PDB entry 3OEV | X-ray diffraction, 2.85 A resolution | chains A and B of the 28 polymer chains in the assembly

[Chain A]
Name: Proteasome component Y7
Organism: Saccharomyces cerevisiae
Notes: EC 3.4.25.1
Reference sequence: P23639 (PSA2_YEAST); the construct lacks a stretch of the UniProt sequence and is renumbered around it, so the offset changes along the chain: 4-102 = UniProt 1-99; 103-147 = UniProt 101-145; 148-200 = UniProt 147-199; 202-209 = UniProt 200-207; 2 more segments
Sequence (250 residues; row label = number of the first residue in the row; note: 1 number in that range is skipped by the numbering (no residue carries it; nothing is unmodelled there); a row labelled like 217A-217B holds insertion residues (217A, then the next letters in order)):
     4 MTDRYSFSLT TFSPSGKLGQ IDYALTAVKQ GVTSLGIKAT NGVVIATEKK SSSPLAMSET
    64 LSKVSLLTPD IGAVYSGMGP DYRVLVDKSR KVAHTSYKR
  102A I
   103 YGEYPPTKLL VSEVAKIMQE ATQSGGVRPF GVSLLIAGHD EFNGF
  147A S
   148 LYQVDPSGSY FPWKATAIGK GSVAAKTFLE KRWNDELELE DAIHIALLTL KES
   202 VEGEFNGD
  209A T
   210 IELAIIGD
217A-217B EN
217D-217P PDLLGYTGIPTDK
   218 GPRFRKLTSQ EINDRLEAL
Swiss-Prot annotation at these positions:
  - cross-link: Lys-110 (Glycyl lysine isopeptide (Lys-Gly) (interchain with G-Cter in ubiquitin))

[Chain B]
Name: Proteasome component Y13
Organism: Saccharomyces cerevisiae
Notes: EC 3.4.25.1
Reference sequence: P23638 (PSA4_YEAST); the construct lacks a stretch of the UniProt sequence and is renumbered around it, so the offset changes along the chain: 13-63 = UniProt 11-61; 64-144 = UniProt 63-143; 145-200 = UniProt 145-200; 202-204 = UniProt 201-203; 2 more segments
Sequence (235 residues; row label = number of the first residue in the row; note: 1 number in that range is skipped by the numbering (no residue carries it; nothing is unmodelled there); a row labelled like 204A-204B holds insertion residues (204A, then the next letters in order)):
    13 TIFSPEGRLY QVEYALESIS HAGTAIGIMA SDGIVLAAER KVTSTLLEQD T
   63A S
    64 TEKLYKLNDK IAVAVAGLTA DAEILINTAR IHAQNYLKTY NEDIPVEILV RRLSDIKQGY
   124 TQHGGLRPFG VSFIYAGYDD R
  144A Y
   145 GYQLYTSNPS GNYTGWKAIS VGANTSAAQT LLQMDYKDDM KVDDAIELAL KTLSKT
   202 TDS
204A-204B SA
   205 LTYDRLEFAT IR
216A-216B KG
   217 AN
218C-218D DG
   219 E
  219E V
   220 YQKIFKPQEI KDILVKTGIT
Swiss-Prot annotation at these positions:
  - cross-link (Glycyl lysine isopeptide (Lys-Gly)): Lys-101 (interchain with G-Cter in ubiquitin), Lys-199 (interchain with G-Cter in ubiquitin), Lys-225 (interchain with G-Cter in ubiquitin)

[How chain A and chain B interact]
Contacting residue pairs (52; chain A residue first):
  Ser-9(A) / Gly-127(B)
  Phe-10(A) / Gly-128(B)
  Ser-11(A) / Gly-128(B)  hydrogen bond (backbone-backbone)
  Ser-11(A) / Leu-129(B)
  Ser-11(A) / Arg-130(B)  hydrogen bond (side chain-backbone)
  Thr-13(A) / Arg-130(B)
  Thr-14(A) / Gln-23(B)
  Phe-15(A) / Gln-23(B)
  Phe-15(A) / Tyr-26(B)  hydrophobic
  Phe-15(A) / Ala-27(B)  hydrophobic
  Phe-15(A) / Ser-30(B)
  Phe-15(A) / Arg-130(B)
  Phe-15(A) / Pro-131(B)
  Phe-15(A) / Gly-133(B)
  Ser-16(A) / Tyr-26(B)
  Pro-17(A) / Tyr-26(B)  hydrophobic
  Pro-17(A) / Glu-29(B)
  Ser-18(A) / Glu-29(B)
  Ser-18(A) / His-33(B)
  Gly-19(A) / Tyr-26(B)
  Gly-19(A) / Ser-30(B)
  Leu-21(A) / Leu-81(B)  hydrophobic
  Leu-21(A) / Arg-130(B)
  Lys-41(A) / Glu-60(B)  salt bridge
  Ser-114(A) / Glu-86(B)
  Gln-121(A) / Ala-83(B)
  Gln-121(A) / Asp-84(B)  hydrogen bond
  Gln-121(A) / Ile-87(B)
  Gln-121(A) / Arg-130(B)
  Thr-124(A) / Arg-130(B)  hydrogen bond (backbone-side chain)
  Gln-125(A) / Tyr-123(B)
  Gln-125(A) / Leu-129(B)
  Gln-125(A) / Arg-130(B)  hydrogen bond (side chain-backbone)
  Gln-125(A) / Phe-132(B)
  Gly-127(A) / Leu-129(B)
  Ser-154(A) / Ala-83(B)
  Gly-155(A) / Ala-83(B)
  Tyr-157(A) / Glu-86(B)  hydrogen bond
  Pro-159(A) / Leu-59(B)
  Pro-159(A) / Glu-60(B)  hydrogen bond (backbone-backbone)
  Pro-159(A) / Thr-63(B)
  Pro-159(A) / Ser-63A(B)
  Trp-160(A) / Leu-58(B)
  Trp-160(A) / Leu-59(B)
  Lys-161(A) / Thr-57(B)
  Lys-161(A) / Leu-58(B)  hydrogen bond (backbone-backbone)
  Lys-161(A) / Leu-59(B)
  Lys-161(A) / Glu-60(B)
  Ala-162(A) / Leu-58(B)
  Leu-176(A) / Leu-58(B)  hydrophobic
  Glu-177(A) / Thr-57(B)
  Glu-177(A) / Leu-58(B)
Other interface residues (no listed pair), chain A (33 interface residues in all): Lys-118, Ser-126, Tyr-149, Ser-156, Phe-158, Lys-173, Trp-180
Other interface residues (no listed pair), chain B (27 interface residues in all): Ser-56, Thr-82

[Summary]
Chain A and chain B form an interface of 33 and 27 residues respectively; the contacts include 8 hydrogen
bonds and 1 salt bridge. Among the polar pairs are Lys-41(A)/Glu-60(B), Ser-11(A)/Arg-130(B) and
Gln-121(A)/Asp-84(B).
Here chain A is Proteasome component Y7 and chain B is Proteasome component Y13, both from Saccharomyces
cerevisiae. Entry 3OEV (Structure of yeast 20S open-gate proteasome with Compound 25) was determined by X-ray
diffraction (same publication as 3SDI, 3SDK and 3OEU).
